8RMF - chains A and B of the 9 polymer chains in the assembly; structure by electron microscopy, 2.33 A resolution.

Chain A:
Molecule: Isoform Mitochondrial of Cysteine desulfurase
Organism: Homo sapiens
Notes: EC 2.8.1.7
UniProtKB: Q9Y697 (NFS1_HUMAN); numbering as in UniProt (aligned over 56-457)
Sequence (404 residues; row label = number of the first residue in the row):
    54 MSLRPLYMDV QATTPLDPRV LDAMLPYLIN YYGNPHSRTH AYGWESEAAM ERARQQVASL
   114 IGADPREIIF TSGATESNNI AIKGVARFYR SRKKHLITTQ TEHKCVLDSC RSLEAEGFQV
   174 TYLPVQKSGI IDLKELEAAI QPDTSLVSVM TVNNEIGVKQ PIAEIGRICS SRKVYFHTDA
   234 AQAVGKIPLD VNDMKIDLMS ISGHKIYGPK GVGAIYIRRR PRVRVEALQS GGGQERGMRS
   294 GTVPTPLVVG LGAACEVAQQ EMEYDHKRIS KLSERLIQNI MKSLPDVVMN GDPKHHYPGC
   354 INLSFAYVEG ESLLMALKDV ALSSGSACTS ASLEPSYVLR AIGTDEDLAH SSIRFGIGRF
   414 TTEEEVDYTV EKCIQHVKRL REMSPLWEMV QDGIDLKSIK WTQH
Disordered / not traced: 54-55, 456-457
Differences from the reference sequence: initiating methionine (54); expression tag (55)
Modified positions: Lys258 ((2S)-2-amino-6-[[3-hydroxy-2-methyl-5-(phosphonooxymethyl)pyridin-4-yl]methylideneamino]hexanoic acid; LLP)
Bound ions: Fe2+: Cys381 (shared with 3 residues of chain D)
UniProt features mapped onto this chain:
  - active site: Cys381 (Cysteine persulfide intermediate)
  - binding site (pyridoxal 5'-phosphate): Ala127, Thr128, Gln235, Ser255, His257, Thr295
  - binding site ([2Fe-2S] cluster): Cys381
  - binding site (Zn(2+)): Cys381
  - modified residue: Lys258 (N6-(pyridoxal phosphate)lysine), Cys381 (Cysteine persulfide)
  - natural variant: Arg72 (R72Q: In COXPD52)
Reported in the primary citation:
  - Fe2+ coordination: Cys381
  - mutagenesis - R271A/R272A/R273A/R275A/R277A: abolished catalytic activity

Chain B:
Molecule: LYR motif-containing protein 4
Organism: Homo sapiens
UniProtKB: Q9HD34 (LYRM4_HUMAN); residue numbers follow UniProt; this construct covers 1-91
Sequence (115 residues; each row starts with the number of its first residue; numbers below 1 keep their minus sign (Met-23 is residue -23)):
   -23 MGSSHHHHHH GSPTTENLYF QGHNMAASSR AQVLALYRAM LRESKRFSAY NYRTYAVRRI
    37 RDAFRENKNV KDPVEIQTLV NKAKRDLGVI RRQVHIGQLY STDKLIIENR DMPRT
Disordered / not traced: -23 to 4, 86-91
Differences from the reference sequence: initiating methionine (-23); expression tag (-22 to 0); conflict Ala11 (Ser in Q9HD34)
Small-molecule neighbours: S-dodecanoyl-4'-phosphopantetheine (8Q1; S-[2-({N-[(2R)-2-hydroxy-3,3-dimethyl-4-(phosphonooxy)butanoyl]-beta-alanyl}amino)ethyl] dodecanethioate): Arg6, Val9, Leu10, Met16, Tyr31, Ala32, Arg35, Ile36, Ala39, Phe40, Asn43, Lys44, Val46, Ile52, Leu55, Val56, Lys58, Ala59, Asp62, Ile66

Chain A / chain B interface:
Pairs across the interface (42; chain A residue first):
  Leu56(A) - Lys80(B)
  Leu56(A) - Leu81(B)
  Leu56(A) - Ile82(B)  hydrophobic
  Leu56(A) - Asn85(B)
  Arg57(A) - Thr78(B)
  Arg57(A) - Asp79(B)
  Arg57(A) - Lys80(B)  hydrogen bond (backbone-backbone)
  Arg57(A) - Leu81(B)
  Arg57(A) - Ile82(B)  hydrogen bond (backbone-backbone)
  Pro58(A) - Leu81(B)
  Leu59(A) - Leu81(B)  hydrophobic
  Leu59(A) - Ile82(B)  hydrophobic
  Leu59(A) - Ile83(B)  hydrophobic
  Leu69(A) - Tyr28(B)  hydrogen bond (backbone-side chain)
  Pro71(A) - Tyr28(B)  hydrophobic
  Pro71(A) - Gln69(B)
  Arg72(A) - Tyr31(B)  hydrogen bond
  Leu74(A) - Gln69(B)
  Asp75(A) - Val65(B)
  Asp75(A) - Arg68(B)  salt bridge
  Asp75(A) - Gln69(B)  hydrogen bond
  Leu78(A) - Ile72(B)  hydrophobic
  Glu314(A) - Tyr31(B)
  Glu314(A) - Arg35(B)  salt bridge
  Tyr317(A) - Arg34(B)
  Tyr317(A) - Arg35(B)
  Tyr317(A) - Asp38(B)  hydrogen bond
  Arg321(A) - Arg34(B)
  Asp372(A) - Ile82(B)
  Arg412(A) - Tyr31(B)
  Phe413(A) - Asn27(B)
  Phe413(A) - Tyr28(B)  hydrophobic
  Phe413(A) - Tyr31(B)  hydrophobic
  Thr415(A) - Tyr26(B)  hydrogen bond
  Thr415(A) - Thr30(B)
  Thr415(A) - Arg34(B)
  Glu417(A) - Tyr26(B)  hydrogen bond
  Glu417(A) - Ile83(B)
  Glu418(A) - Tyr26(B)
  Glu418(A) - Ile83(B)
  Tyr421(A) - Ile82(B)
  Tyr421(A) - Ile83(B)  hydrophobic
Also at the interface, not in a pair above, chain A (22 interface residues in all): Pro68, Thr414
Also at the interface, not in a pair above, chain B (20 interface residues in all): Asp62

Summary:
Chain A and chain B form an interface of 22 and 20 residues respectively; the contacts include 8 hydrogen
bonds and 2 salt bridges. Polar pairs include Asp75(A)-Arg68(B), Glu314(A)-Arg35(B) and Leu69(A)-Tyr28(B).
Bound to chain B: S-dodecanoyl-4'-phosphopantetheine. The paper reports that R271A/R272A/R273A/R275A/R277A of
chain A abolish catalytic activity; Fe2+ coordination by Cys381(A).
Here chain A is Isoform Mitochondrial of Cysteine desulfurase and chain B is LYR motif-containing protein 4,
both from Homo sapiens. Entry 8RMF (Structure of the core ISC complex under turnover conditions (FDX2-bound in
proximal conformation)) was determined by electron microscopy (same publication as 8RMC, 8RMD, 8RME and 8RMG).
